Entry 6PUV (X-ray diffraction, 1.20 A resolution); this record covers chain A.

Chain A:
Molecule: C-type lectin domain family 10 member A
Source organism: Homo sapiens
Reference sequence: Q8IUN9 (CLC10_HUMAN); residues 3-130 here correspond to UniProt positions 181-308 (UniProt number = residue number + 178)
Chain sequence (129 residues; each row starts with the number of its first residue):
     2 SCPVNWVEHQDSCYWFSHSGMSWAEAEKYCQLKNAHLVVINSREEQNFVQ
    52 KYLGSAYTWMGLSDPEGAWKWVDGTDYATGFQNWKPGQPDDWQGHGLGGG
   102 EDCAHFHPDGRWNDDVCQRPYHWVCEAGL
Disordered / not traced: 94-101
Disulfide bonds: Cys3-Cys14, Cys31-Cys126, Cys104-Cys118
Differences from the reference sequence: expression tag (2)
Ion coordination: Ca2+: Val40, Asn42, Glu46, Glu127
Curated features (UniProtKB/Swiss-Prot):
  - binding site (Ca(2+)): Val40, Asn42, Glu46, Asp65, Asp91, Asp92, Glu102, Asp103, Asn114, Asp115, Glu127
  - binding site (a glycoprotein): Gln89, Asp91, Glu102, His108, Asn114
From the paper describing this entry:
  - Ca2+ coordination: Val40, Asn42, Glu46, Glu127
  - conformationally variable residues (order/disorder transition): Asp92 to Asp103

In short:
The Ca2+ site is built by Val40, Asn42, Glu46 and Glu127. From UniProt: 11 Ca2+-binding residues and 5
glycoprotein-binding residues. The paper reports Ca2+ coordination by Val40, Asn42 and Glu46 among others;
conformational variability at Asp92.
Chain A is C-type lectin domain family 10 member A (Homo sapiens); the structure, Crystal Structure of the
Carbohydrate Recognition Domain of the Human Macrophage Galactose C-Type Lectin, was determined by X-ray
diffraction, deposited together with 6XIY, 6W12 and 6PY1.
